PDB entry 8U61 | electron microscopy, 4.00 A resolution | chains C and E of the 5 polymer chains in the assembly

== Chain C ==
Molecule: RPA-related protein RADX
From: Homo sapiens
Reference sequence: Q6NSI4 (RADX_HUMAN); numbering as in UniProt (aligned over 1-855)
Amino-acid sequence (855 residues; numbered 1 to 855; the number before each row is that of its first residue):
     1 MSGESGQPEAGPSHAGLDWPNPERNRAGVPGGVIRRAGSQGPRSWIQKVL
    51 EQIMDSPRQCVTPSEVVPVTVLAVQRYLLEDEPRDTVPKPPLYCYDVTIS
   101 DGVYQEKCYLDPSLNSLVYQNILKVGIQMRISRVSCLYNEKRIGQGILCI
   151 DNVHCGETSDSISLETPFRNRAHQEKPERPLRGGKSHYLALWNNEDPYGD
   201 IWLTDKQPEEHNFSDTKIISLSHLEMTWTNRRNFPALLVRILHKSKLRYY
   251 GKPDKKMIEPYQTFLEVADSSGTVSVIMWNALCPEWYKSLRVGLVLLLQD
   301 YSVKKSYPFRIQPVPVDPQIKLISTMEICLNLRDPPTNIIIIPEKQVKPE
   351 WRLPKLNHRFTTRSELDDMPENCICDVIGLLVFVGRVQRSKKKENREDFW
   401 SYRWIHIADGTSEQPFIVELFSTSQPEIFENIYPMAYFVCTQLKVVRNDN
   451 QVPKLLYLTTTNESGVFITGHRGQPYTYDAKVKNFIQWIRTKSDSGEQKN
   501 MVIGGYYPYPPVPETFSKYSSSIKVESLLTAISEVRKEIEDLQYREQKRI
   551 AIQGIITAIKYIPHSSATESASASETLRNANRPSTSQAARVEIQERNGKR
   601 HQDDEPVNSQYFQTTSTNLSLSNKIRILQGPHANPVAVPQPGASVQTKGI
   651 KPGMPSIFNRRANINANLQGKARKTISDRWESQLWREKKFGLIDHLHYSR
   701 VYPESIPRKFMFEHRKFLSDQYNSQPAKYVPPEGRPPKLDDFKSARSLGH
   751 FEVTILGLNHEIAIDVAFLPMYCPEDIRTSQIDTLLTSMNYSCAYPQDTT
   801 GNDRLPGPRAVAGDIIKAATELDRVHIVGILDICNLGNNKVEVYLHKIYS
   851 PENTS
Unresolved in the structure: 1-42, 566-675, 684-690, 852-855
Reported in the primary citation:
  - binding site for dT25 DNA (chain E): Arg248, Gln262, Trp279, Lys304, Tyr307, Phe309, Arg333, Arg396

== Chain E ==
Molecule: dT25 DNA
Sequence (25 nucleotides; numbered -1 to 23; the number before each row is that of its first residue; numbers below 1 keep their minus sign (DT-1 is residue -1)):
    -1 TTTTTTTTTTTTTTTTTTTTTTTTT
Unresolved in the structure: 15-23

== Chain C / chain E interface ==
Contacting residue pairs - 21 pairs, chain C then chain E:
  Arg232(C) - DT4(E)  hydrogen bond to the phosphate
  Arg232(C) - DT5(E)  salt bridge to the phosphate
  Arg232(C) - DT6(E)  salt bridge to the phosphate
  Arg248(C) - DT-1(E)  salt bridge to the phosphate
  Tyr250(C) - DT-1(E)  sugar contact
  Tyr250(C) - DT0(E)  hydrogen bond to the base
  Lys252(C) - DT-1(E)  salt bridge to the phosphate
  Lys252(C) - DT0(E)  phosphate contact
  Gln262(C) - DT-1(E)  base contact
  Gln262(C) - DT0(E)  hydrogen bond to the base
  Phe264(C) - DT-1(E)  base contact
  Ile277(C) - DT-1(E)  base contact
  Ile277(C) - DT0(E)  base contact
  Trp279(C) - DT0(E)  stacking on the base
  Trp279(C) - DT1(E)  sugar contact
  Tyr307(C) - DT-1(E)  stacking on the base
  Arg310(C) - DT-1(E)  hydrogen bond to the base
  Asn331(C) - DT1(E)  phosphate contact
  Asn331(C) - DT2(E)  hydrogen bond to the phosphate
  Arg333(C) - DT2(E)  salt bridge to the phosphate
  Arg333(C) - DT3(E)  salt bridge to the phosphate
Also at the interface, not in a pair above, chain C (13 interface residues in all): Met278

== Summary ==
13 residues of chain C and 8 residues of chain E are in contact; the contacts include 5 hydrogen bonds, 6 salt
bridges and 2 aromatic stacking contacts. Among the polar pairs are Tyr250(C)-DT0(E), Gln262(C)-DT0(E) and
Arg310(C)-DT-1(E). The paper reports a binding site for dT25 DNA (chain E) at Arg248(C), Gln262(C) and
Trp279(C) among others.
Here chain C is RPA-related protein RADX (Homo sapiens) and chain E is dT25 DNA. Entry 8U61 (Human RADX
tetramer bound to ssDNA) was determined by electron microscopy.
